6U9F - chains B and F of the 6 polymer chains in the assembly; structure by electron microscopy, 4.35 A resolution (low resolution: residue-level contacts below are approximate; hydrogen-bond / salt-bridge calls are withheld).

Chain B (and F):
Protein: VgrG
From: Francisella tularensis subsp. novicida (strain U112)
Notes: chain F of this document is another copy of the same molecule, construct and numbering; everything in this record applies to it too
UniProt: A0Q7H3 (A0Q7H3_FRATN); residue numbers follow UniProt; this construct covers 2-164
Chain sequence (189 residues; numbered -24 to 164; the number before each row is that of its first residue; numbers below 1 keep their minus sign (Met-24 is residue -24)):
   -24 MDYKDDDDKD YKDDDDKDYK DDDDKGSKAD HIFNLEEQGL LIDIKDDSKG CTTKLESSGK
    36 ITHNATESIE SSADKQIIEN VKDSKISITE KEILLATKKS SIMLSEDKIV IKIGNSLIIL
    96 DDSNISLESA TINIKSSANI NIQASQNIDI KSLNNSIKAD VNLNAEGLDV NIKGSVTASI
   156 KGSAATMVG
Disordered / not traced: -24 to 2, 136-164
Construct notes: expression tag (-24 to 1)

Interface between chain B and chain F:
Contacting residue pairs - 137 pairs, chain B then chain F:
  Glu11(B) - His6(F)
  Glu12(B) - His6(F)
  Gln13(B) - Ile19(F)
  Gly14(B) - Ile19(F)
  Leu15(B) - Ile19(F)
  Leu30(B) - Ile19(F)
  Glu31(B) - Cys26(F)
  Ser33(B) - Glu42(F)
  Gly34(B) - Ala40(F)
  Gly34(B) - Thr41(F)
  Gly34(B) - Glu42(F)
  Gly34(B) - Ser43(F)
  Lys35(B) - Cys26(F)
  Lys35(B) - Glu42(F)
  Lys35(B) - Ser43(F)
  Ile36(B) - Cys26(F)
  Ile36(B) - Asn39(F)
  Ile36(B) - Ala40(F)
  Ile36(B) - Ser43(F)
  Ile36(B) - Ile44(F)
  Ile36(B) - Glu45(F)
  Thr37(B) - Glu45(F)
  His38(B) - Glu45(F)
  His38(B) - Ser46(F)
  His38(B) - Ser47(F)
  Asn39(B) - Ser47(F)
  Ala40(B) - Ser47(F)
  Ala40(B) - Ala48(F)
  Thr41(B) - Asp49(F)
  Glu42(B) - Asp49(F)
  Glu42(B) - Lys50(F)
  Glu42(B) - Gln51(F)
  Ser43(B) - Gln51(F)
  Ile44(B) - Ser47(F)
  Ile44(B) - Ala48(F)
  Ile44(B) - Gln51(F)
  Ile44(B) - Ile52(F)
  Ile44(B) - Ile53(F)
  Glu45(B) - Gln51(F)
  Glu45(B) - Ile53(F)
  Ser46(B) - Ile53(F)
  Ser46(B) - Glu54(F)
  Ser46(B) - Asn55(F)
  Ser47(B) - Asn55(F)
  Ala48(B) - Asn55(F)
  Ala48(B) - Val56(F)
  Asp49(B) - Val56(F)
  Ile52(B) - Glu54(F)
  Ile61(B) - Ile61(F)
  Ile63(B) - Glu54(F)
  Ile63(B) - Ser59(F)
  Ile63(B) - Ile61(F)
  Thr64(B) - Ser59(F)
  Glu65(B) - Val56(F)
  Glu65(B) - Lys57(F)
  Glu65(B) - Ser59(F)
  Lys66(B) - Thr72(F)
  Ile68(B) - Lys60(F)
  Ile68(B) - Thr72(F)
  Leu79(B) - Leu70(F)
  Leu79(B) - Ile77(F)
  Ser80(B) - Ser75(F)
  Glu81(B) - Lys73(F)
  Asp82(B) - Ile88(F)
  Ile84(B) - Ile86(F)
  Ile84(B) - Lys87(F)
  Ile84(B) - Ile88(F)
  Leu95(B) - Ile86(F)
  Leu95(B) - Ile88(F)
  Leu95(B) - Ile93(F)
  Asp96(B) - Ile88(F)
  Asp96(B) - Ser91(F)
  Asp97(B) - Ile88(F)
  Asp97(B) - Gly89(F)
  Asp97(B) - Asn90(F)
  Ser98(B) - Ala105(F)
  Ser98(B) - Thr106(F)
  Asn99(B) - Thr106(F)
  Asn99(B) - Asn108(F)
  Ile100(B) - Ser91(F)
  Ile100(B) - Leu102(F)
  Ile100(B) - Glu103(F)
  Ile100(B) - Ser104(F)
  Ile100(B) - Thr106(F)
  Ile100(B) - Ile107(F)
  Ile100(B) - Asn108(F)
  Ser101(B) - Asn108(F)
  Leu102(B) - Asn108(F)
  Leu102(B) - Lys110(F)
  Ser104(B) - Lys110(F)
  Ser104(B) - Ser111(F)
  Ala105(B) - Ser111(F)
  Ala105(B) - Ser112(F)
  Ala105(B) - Ala113(F)
  Thr106(B) - Ala113(F)
  Thr106(B) - Asn114(F)
  Ile107(B) - Ile109(F)
  Ile107(B) - Lys110(F)
  Ile107(B) - Asn114(F)
  Ile107(B) - Ile115(F)
  Ile107(B) - Asn116(F)
  Asn108(B) - Asn116(F)
  Ile109(B) - Asn116(F)
  Ile109(B) - Ile117(F)
  Ile109(B) - Gln118(F)
  Lys110(B) - Gln118(F)
  Ser111(B) - Gln118(F)
  Ser111(B) - Ala119(F)
  Ser111(B) - Ser120(F)
  Ser112(B) - Ser120(F)
  Ser112(B) - Gln121(F)
  Ala113(B) - Gln121(F)
  Ala113(B) - Asn122(F)
  Asn114(B) - Asn122(F)
  Ile115(B) - Ile117(F)
  Ile115(B) - Gln118(F)
  Ile115(B) - Ile123(F)
  Ile115(B) - Asp124(F)
  Asn116(B) - Asp124(F)
  Ile117(B) - Asp124(F)
  Ile117(B) - Ile125(F)
  Ile117(B) - Lys126(F)
  Gln118(B) - Lys126(F)
  Ser120(B) - Leu128(F)
  Asn122(B) - Asn130(F)
  Ile123(B) - Lys126(F)
  Ile123(B) - Ser127(F)
  Ile123(B) - Asn130(F)
  Ile123(B) - Ser131(F)
  Ile123(B) - Ile132(F)
  Asp124(B) - Asn130(F)
  Asp124(B) - Ile132(F)
  Ile125(B) - Ile132(F)
  Ile125(B) - Lys133(F)
  Ser127(B) - Ala134(F)
  Leu128(B) - Asp135(F)
  Asn129(B) - Asp135(F)
Also at the interface, not in a pair above, chain B (75 interface residues in all): Ser32, Lys50, Leu70, Lys83, Glu103, Ala119, Gln121, Ser131
Also at the interface, not in a pair above, chain F (76 interface residues in all): Ala4, Lys24, Gly25, Thr28, Asp58, Ala71

Overview:
75 residues of chain B face 76 of chain F across their interface.
Chain B and chain F are both VgrG (Francisella tularensis subsp. novicida (strain U112)); the structure,
Structure of Francisella PdpA-VgrG Complex, Lidded, was determined by electron microscopy (same publication as
6U9E and 6U9G).
